Entry 1NBM (X-ray diffraction, 3.00 A resolution); this record covers chains B and E of the 7 polymer chains in the assembly.

Chain B:
Name: F1-atpase
Source organism: Bos taurus
Notes: EC 3.6.1.34
Reference sequence: P19483 (ATPA1_BOVIN); residues 1-510 here correspond to UniProt positions 44-553 (UniProt number = residue number + 43)
Chain sequence (510 residues; row label = number of the first residue in the row):
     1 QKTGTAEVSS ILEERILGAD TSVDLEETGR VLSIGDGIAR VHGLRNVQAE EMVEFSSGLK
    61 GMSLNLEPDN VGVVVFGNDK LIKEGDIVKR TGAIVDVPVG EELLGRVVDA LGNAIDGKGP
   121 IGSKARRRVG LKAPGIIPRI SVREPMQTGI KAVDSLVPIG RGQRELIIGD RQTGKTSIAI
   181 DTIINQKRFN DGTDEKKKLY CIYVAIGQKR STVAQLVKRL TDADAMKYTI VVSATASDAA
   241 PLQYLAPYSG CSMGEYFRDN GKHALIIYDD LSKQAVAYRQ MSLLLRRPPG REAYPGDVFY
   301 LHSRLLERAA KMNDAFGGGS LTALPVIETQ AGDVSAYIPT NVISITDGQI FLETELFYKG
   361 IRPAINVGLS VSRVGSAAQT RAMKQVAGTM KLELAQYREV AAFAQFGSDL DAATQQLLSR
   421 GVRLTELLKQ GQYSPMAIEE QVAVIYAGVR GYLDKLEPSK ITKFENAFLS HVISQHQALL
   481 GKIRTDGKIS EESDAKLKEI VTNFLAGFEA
Disordered / not traced: 1-23
Sequence notes: conflict Gly481 (Ser524 in P19483)
Curated features (UniProtKB/Swiss-Prot):
  - binding site (ATP): Gln172, Gly174, Lys175, Thr176, Ser177, Gln430, Gln432
  - binding site (Mg(2+)): Thr176, Asp269
  - site: Ser370 (Required for activity)
  - modified residue: Gln1 (Pyrrolidone carboxylic acid), Ser10 (Phosphoserine), Ser22 (Phosphoserine), Ser33 (Phosphoserine), Ser63 (Phosphoserine), Lys80 (N6-acetyllysine), Lys83 (N6-acetyllysine), Lys89 (N6-acetyllysine), Thr91 (Phosphothreonine), Lys118 (N6-acetyllysine), Ser123 (Phosphoserine), Lys124 (N6-acetyllysine), Ser141 (Phosphoserine), Arg161 (Omega-N-methylarginine), Lys187 (N6-acetyllysine), Lys196 (N6-acetyllysine), Lys197 (N6-acetyllysine), Lys218 (N6-acetyllysine), Lys262 (N6-acetyllysine), Lys384 (N6-acetyllysine) and 6 more in UniProt
  - glycosylation: Ser33 (O-linked (GlcNAc) serine)
Bound ions: Mg2+: Thr176, Gln208 (together with ATP)
Ligand contacts:
  - ATP (adenosine-5'-triphosphate), molecule 1: Asp170, Arg171, Gln172, Thr173, Gly174, Lys175, Thr176, Ser177, Gln208, Phe357, Arg362, Pro363, Gln430, Gly431, Gln432
  - ATP, molecule 2: Ile343, Ser344, Val371, Arg373

Chain E:
Name: F1-atpase
Source organism: Bos taurus
Notes: EC 3.6.1.34
Reference sequence: P00829 (ATPB_BOVIN); residues -3 to 476 here correspond to UniProt positions 47-526 (UniProt number = residue number + 50)
Chain sequence (480 residues; each row starts with the number of its first residue; numbers below 1 keep their minus sign (Ala-3 is residue -3)):
    -3 AAQASPSPKA GATTGRIVAV IGAVVDVQFD EGLPPILNAL EVQGRETRLV LEVAQHLGES
    57 TVRTIAMDGT EGLVRGQKVL DSGAPIRIPV GPETLGRIMN VIGEPIDERG PIKTKQFAAI
   117 HAEAPEFVEM SVEQEILVTG IKVVDLLAPY AKGGKIGLFG GAGVGKTVLI MELINNVAKA
   177 HGGYSVFAGV GERTREGNDL YHEMIESGVI NLKDATSKVA LVYGQMNEPP GARARVALTG
   237 LTVAEYFRDQ EGQDVLLFID NIFRFTQAGS EVSALLGRIP SAVGYQPTLA TDMGTMQERI
   297 TTTKKGSITS VQAIYVPADD LTDPAPATTF AHLDATTVLS RAIAELGIYP AVDPLDSTSR
   357 IMDPNIVGSE HYDVARGVQK ILQDYKSLQD IIAILGMDEL SEEDKLTVSR ARKIQRFLSQ
   417 PFQVAEVFTG HLGKLVPLKE TIKGFQQILA GEYDHLPEQA FYMVGPIEEA VAKADKLAEE
Disordered / not traced: -3 to 8, 475-476
Sequence notes: modified residue (311)
Modified / non-standard residues: Tyr311 (aminobenzofurazan-o-tyrosine; TYN)
Curated features (UniProtKB/Swiss-Prot):
  - binding site (ADP): Gly159, Val160, Gly161, Lys162, Thr163, Val164
  - binding site (ATP): Gly159, Gly161, Lys162, Thr163, Val164, Arg189
  - binding site (phosphate): Gly159, Val160, Gly161, Lys162, Thr163
  - binding site (Mg(2+)): Thr163, Glu188
  - modified residue: Lys74 (N6-acetyllysine), Lys111 (N6-acetyllysine), Lys148 (N6-acetyllysine), Lys209 (N6-acetyllysine), Lys214 (N6-acetyllysine), Thr262 (Phosphothreonine), Ser365 (Phosphoserine), Lys376 (N6-acetyllysine), Ser383 (Phosphoserine), Lys430 (N6-acetyllysine), Lys435 (N6-acetyllysine), Lys472 (N6-acetyllysine)
  - glycosylation: Ser56 (O-linked (GlcNAc) serine)

Interface between chain B and chain E:
Pairs across the interface (59):
  Leu32(B) with Gly54(E)
  Ser33(B) with His52(E); Leu53(E)
  Ile34(B) with Gln51(E); His52(E), hydrogen bond (backbone-backbone)
  Gly35(B) with Gln51(E)
  Asp36(B) with Gln51(E); Arg274(E), salt bridge
  Lys80(B) with Ile32(E); Leu33(E)
  Lys83(B) with Pro31(E); His52(E)
  Glu84(B) with Leu29(E); His52(E), hydrogen bond (backbone-side chain); Gly54(E); Glu55(E), hydrogen bond (side chain-backbone); Ser56(E), hydrogen bond (side chain-backbone)
  Val107(B) with Phe123(E), hydrophobic
  Ile115(B) with Phe123(E); Val124(E)
  Asp116(B) with Val124(E)
  Arg171(B) with Phe326(E)
  Gln172(B) with Arg356(E), hydrogen bond
  Lys209(B) with Lys151(E); Glu294(E); His328(E); Asp330(E), salt bridge
  Arg210(B) with Pro121(E), hydrogen bond (side chain-backbone); Met126(E); Glu294(E), hydrogen bond (backbone-side chain)
  Ser211(B) with Met126(E); Thr297(E)
  Val213(B) with Phe123(E), hydrophobic
  Ala214(B) with Phe123(E), hydrophobic; Met126(E), hydrophobic; Val128(E)
  Gln215(B) with Ser127(E); Val128(E); Gln130(E), hydrogen bond
  Val217(B) with Phe123(E), hydrophobic
  Lys218(B) with Val128(E)
  Thr235(B) with Glu294(E)
  Ala236(B) with Gly290(E); Thr291(E); Glu294(E)
  Ser237(B) with Ala120(E); Thr291(E); Glu294(E)
  Gln280(B) with Pro283(E); Thr284(E); Thr287(E), hydrogen bond
  Leu283(B) with Ser277(E); Pro283(E), hydrophobic
  Leu284(B) with Arg274(E)
  Arg286(B) with Gly273(E), hydrogen bond (side chain-backbone); Ile275(E)
  Ala293(B) with Ser277(E); Ala278(E)
  Gln330(B) with Thr318(E)
Other interface residues (no listed pair), chain B (44 interface residues in all): Asn78, Asp79, Ile82, Gly117, Gln208, Asp238, Ala240, Val276, Arg279, Glu292, Ala331, Arg362, Gln432, Tyr433
Other interface residues (no listed pair), chain E (45 interface residues in all): Thr57, Glu119, Glu122, Ala286, Ala323, Ala327, Asp359, Asn361, Tyr368

Summary:
The interface between chain B and chain E involves 44 residues on one side and 45 on the other; the contacts
include 10 hydrogen bonds and 2 salt bridges. Among the polar pairs are Asp36(B)-Arg274(E),
Lys209(B)-Asp330(E) and Glu84(B)-His52(E). Bound to chain B: ATP.
Chain B is F1-atpase and chain E is F1-atpase, both from Bos taurus; the structure, The structure of bovine
F1-atpase covalently inhibited with 4-chloro-7-nitrobenzofurazan, was determined by X-ray diffraction.
